Entry 9BI5 (electron microscopy, 3.50 A resolution); this record covers chains C and B of the 4 polymer chains in the assembly.

[Chain C]
Molecule: DNA repair protein RAD50
From: Saccharomyces cerevisiae
Notes: EC 3.6.-.-
Reference sequence: P12753 (RAD50_YEAST); residue numbers follow UniProt; this construct covers 1-1312
Chain sequence (1312 residues; each row starts with the number of its first residue):
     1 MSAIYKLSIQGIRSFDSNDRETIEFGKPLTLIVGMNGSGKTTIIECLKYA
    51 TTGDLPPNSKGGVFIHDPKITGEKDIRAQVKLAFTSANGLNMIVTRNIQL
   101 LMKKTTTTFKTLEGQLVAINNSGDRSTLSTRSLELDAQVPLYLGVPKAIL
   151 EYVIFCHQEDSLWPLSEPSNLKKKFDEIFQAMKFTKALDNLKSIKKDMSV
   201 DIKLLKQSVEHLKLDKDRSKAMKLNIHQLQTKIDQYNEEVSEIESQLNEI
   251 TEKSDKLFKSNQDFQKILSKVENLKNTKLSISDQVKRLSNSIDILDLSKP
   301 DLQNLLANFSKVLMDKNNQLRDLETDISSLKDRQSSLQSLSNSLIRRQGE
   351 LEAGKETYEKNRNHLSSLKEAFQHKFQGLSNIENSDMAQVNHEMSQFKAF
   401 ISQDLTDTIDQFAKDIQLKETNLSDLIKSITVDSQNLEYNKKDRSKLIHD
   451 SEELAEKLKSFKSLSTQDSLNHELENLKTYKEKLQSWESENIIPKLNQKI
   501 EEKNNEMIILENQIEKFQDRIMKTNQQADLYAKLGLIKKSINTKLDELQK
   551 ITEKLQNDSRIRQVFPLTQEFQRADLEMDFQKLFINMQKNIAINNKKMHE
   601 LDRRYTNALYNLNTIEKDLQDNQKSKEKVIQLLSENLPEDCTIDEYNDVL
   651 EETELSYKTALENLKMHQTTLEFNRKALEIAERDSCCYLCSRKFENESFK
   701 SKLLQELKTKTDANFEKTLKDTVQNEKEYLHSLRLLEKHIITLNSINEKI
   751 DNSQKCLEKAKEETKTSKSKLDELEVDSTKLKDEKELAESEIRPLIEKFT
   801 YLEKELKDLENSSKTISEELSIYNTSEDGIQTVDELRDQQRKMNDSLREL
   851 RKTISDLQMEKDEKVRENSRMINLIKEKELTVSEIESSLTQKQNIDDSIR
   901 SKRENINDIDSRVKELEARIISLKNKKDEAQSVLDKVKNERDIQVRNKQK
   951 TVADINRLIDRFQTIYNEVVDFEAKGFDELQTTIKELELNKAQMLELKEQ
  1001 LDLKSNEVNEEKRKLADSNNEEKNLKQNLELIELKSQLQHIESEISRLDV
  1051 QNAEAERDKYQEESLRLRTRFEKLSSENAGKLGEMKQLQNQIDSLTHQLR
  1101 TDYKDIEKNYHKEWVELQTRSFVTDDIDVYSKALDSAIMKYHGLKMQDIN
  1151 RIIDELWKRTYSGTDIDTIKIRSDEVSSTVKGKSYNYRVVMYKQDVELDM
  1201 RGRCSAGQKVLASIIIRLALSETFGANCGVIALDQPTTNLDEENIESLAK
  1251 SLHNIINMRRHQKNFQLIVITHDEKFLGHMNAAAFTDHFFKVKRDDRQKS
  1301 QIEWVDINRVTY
Not modelled in the structure: 37, 182-1143, 1174-1185, 1205-1206, 1312
Sequence notes: engineered mutation Gln1235 (Glu in P12753)
Ligand contacts:
  - ATP (adenosine-5'-triphosphate), molecule 1: Arg13, Ser14, Met35, Asn36, Ser38, Gly39, Lys40, Thr41, Thr42, Val63, Ile65, His66, Asp67, Ile70, Gln158, Arg1294
  - ATP, molecule 2: Asp1165, Lys1193, Leu1198, Arg1203, Cys1204, Gly1207, Gln1208, Asn1239
UniProt features mapped onto this chain:
  - binding site (ATP): Arg13, Asn36, Gly37, Gly39, Lys40, Thr41, Thr42, Ile65, Asp67, Gln158
  - binding site (Mg(2+)): Thr41, Gln158
  - binding site (Zn(2+)): Cys687, Cys690
  - modified residue: Ser469 (Phosphoserine), Thr568 (Phosphothreonine)

[Chain B]
Molecule: Double-strand break repair protein MRE11
From: Saccharomyces cerevisiae
Reference sequence: P32829 (MRE11_YEAST); residue numbers follow UniProt; this construct covers 1-692
Chain sequence (706 residues; numbered 1 to 706; the number before each row is that of its first residue):
     1 MDYPDPDTIRILITTDNHVGYNENDPITGDDSWKTFHEVMMLAKNNNVDM
    51 VVQSGDLFHVNKPSKKSLYQVLKTLRLCCMGDKPCELELLSDPSQVFHYD
   101 EFTNVNYEDPNFNISIPVFGISGNHDDASGDSLLCPMDILHATGLINHFG
   151 KVIESDKIKVVPLLFQKGSTKLALYGLAAVRDERLFRTFKDGGVTFEVPT
   201 MREGEWFNLMCVHQNHTGHTNTAFLPEQFLPDFLDMVIWGHEHECIPNLV
   251 HNPIKNFDVLQPGSSVATSLCEAEAQPKYVFILDIKYGEAPKMTPIPLET
   301 IRTFKMKSISLQDVPHLRPHDKDATSKYLIEQVEEMIRDANEETKQKLAD
   351 DGEGDMVAELPKPLIRLRVDYSAPSNTQSPIDYQVENPRRFSNRFVGRVA
   401 NGNNVVQFYKKRSPVTRSKKSGINGTSISDRDVEKLFSESGGELEVQTLV
   451 NDLLNKMQLSLLPEVGLNEAVKKFVDKDEKTALKEFISHEISNEVGILST
   501 NEEFLRTDDAEEMKALIKQVKRANSVRPTPPKENDETNFAFNGNGLDSFR
   551 SSNREVRTGSPDITQSHVDNESRITHISQAESSKPTSKPKRVRTATKKKI
   601 PAFSDSTVISDAENELGDNNDAQDDVDIDENDIIMVSTDEEDASYGLLNG
   651 RKTKTKTRPAASTKTASRRGKGRASRTPKTDILGSLLAKKRKYDYKDDDD
   701 KHHHHH
Not modelled in the structure: 413-706
Sequence notes: expression tag (693-706)
Ion coordination: Mn2+ site 1: Asp16, His18, His243; Mn2+ site 2: Asp56, His213, His241

[Chain C / chain B interface]
Pairs across the interface (24):
  Arg1151(C) - Lys410(B)
  Lys1158(C) - Tyr371(B)  hydrogen bond
  Lys1158(C) - Pro388(B)
  Ser1162(C) - Arg389(B)  hydrogen bond (backbone-side chain)
  Gly1163(C) - Asn387(B)
  Thr1164(C) - Arg389(B)
  Thr1164(C) - Asn393(B)
  Ile1166(C) - Asn387(B)  hydrogen bond (backbone-side chain)
  Asp1167(C) - Asn387(B)
  Asp1167(C) - Arg390(B)  salt bridge
  Gln1194(C) - Arg390(B)  hydrogen bond
  Asp1195(C) - Lys322(B)
  Glu1242(C) - Asn24(B)
  Arg1260(C) - Thr220(B)
  Ala1283(C) - Arg181(B)  hydrogen bond (backbone-side chain)
  Asp1287(C) - Arg181(B)  salt bridge
  Asn1308(C) - Ala128(B)  hydrogen bond (side chain-backbone)
  Asn1308(C) - Ser129(B)
  Asn1308(C) - Gly130(B)  hydrogen bond (side chain-backbone)
  Asn1308(C) - Leu133(B)
  Arg1309(C) - Gly130(B)
  Val1310(C) - Gly130(B)
  Thr1311(C) - Gly130(B)
  Thr1311(C) - Asp131(B)
Interface residues without a listed pair, chain C (21 interface residues in all): Glu1155, Asp1165, Asn1281, Ala1284
Interface residues without a listed pair, chain B (20 interface residues in all): Asn124, Asp127, Val385, Glu386

[Summary]
21 residues of chain C and 20 residues of chain B are in contact, with 7 hydrogen bonds and 2 salt bridges.
Among the polar pairs are Asp1167(C)-Arg390(B), Asp1287(C)-Arg181(B) and Lys1158(C)-Tyr371(B). Ligands of
chain C: ATP.
Here chain C is DNA repair protein RAD50 and chain B is Double-strand break repair protein MRE11, both from
Saccharomyces cerevisiae. Entry 9BI5 (Apo form Mre11-Rad50 complex) was determined by electron microscopy.
